Entry 7LG6 (electron microscopy, 3.28 A resolution); this record covers chains H and L of the 18 polymer chains in the assembly.

Chain H:
Protein: VRC40.01 Fab Heavy Chain
From: Homo sapiens
Notes: antibody fragment or engineered binder
Chain sequence (231 residues; numbered 1 to 217 plus 14 insertion-coded residues; the number before each row is that of its first residue; a row labelled like 72A-72E holds insertion residues (72A, then the next letters in order)):
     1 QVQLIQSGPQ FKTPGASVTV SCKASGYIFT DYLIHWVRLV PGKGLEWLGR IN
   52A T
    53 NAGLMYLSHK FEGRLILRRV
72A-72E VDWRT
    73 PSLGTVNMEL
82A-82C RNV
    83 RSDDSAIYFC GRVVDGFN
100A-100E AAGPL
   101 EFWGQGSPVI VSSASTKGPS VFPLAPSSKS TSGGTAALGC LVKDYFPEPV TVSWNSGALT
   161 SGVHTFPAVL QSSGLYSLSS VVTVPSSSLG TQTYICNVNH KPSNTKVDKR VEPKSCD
Unresolved in the structure: 1, 111-217
Disulfides: Cys22-Cys92
Reported in the primary citation:
  - contacts within the chain: Trp72C-Arg72D (cation-pi contact)

Chain L:
Protein: VRC40.01 Fab Kappa Light Chain
From: Homo sapiens
Notes: antibody fragment or engineered binder
Chain sequence (214 residues; numbered 1 to 214; the number before each row is that of its first residue):
     1 QVVMTQSPAT LSLSPGETAA VSCRASQYVD RSISWYQLKT GRAPRLLVYA ASSRSIGVPD
    61 RFSGSGSGRD FTLTIRGVQS DDFALYYCQQ DYYWPVTFGQ GTRLDMKRTV AAPSVFIFPP
   121 SDEQLKSGTA SVVCLLNNFY PREAKVQWKV DNALQSGNSQ ESVTEQDSKD STYSLSSTLT
   181 LSKADYEKHK VYACEVTHQG LSSPVTKSFN RGEC
Unresolved in the structure: 108-214
Disulfides: Cys23-Cys88

How chain H and chain L interact:
Pairs across the interface (26; chain H residue first):
  Gly44(H) with Tyr87(L)
  Leu45(H) with Phe98(L)
  Trp47(H) with Trp94(L), hydrophobic; Pro95(L), hydrophobic; Val96(L)
  Arg50(H) with Trp94(L)
  Ser60(H) with Pro95(L)
  Phe91(H) with Ala43(L), hydrophobic
  Val96(H) with Leu46(L), hydrophobic; Tyr49(L), hydrophobic
  Ala100A(H) with Trp94(L)
  Ala100B(H) with Asp91(L); Trp94(L)
  Gly100C(H) with Gln89(L), hydrogen bond (backbone-side chain); Asp91(L), hydrogen bond (backbone-side chain)
  Pro100D(H) with Tyr36(L); Gln89(L); Asp91(L)
  Leu100E(H) with Tyr36(L), hydrogen bond (backbone-side chain); Leu46(L)
  Glu101(H) with Leu46(L); Tyr49(L), hydrogen bond
  Trp103(H) with Tyr36(L), hydrophobic; Ala43(L), hydrophobic; Pro44(L), hydrogen bond (side chain-backbone)
  Gly104(H) with Ala43(L)
Other interface residues (no listed pair), chain H (20 interface residues in all): His35, Val37, Leu39, Lys43, Glu46
Other interface residues (no listed pair), chain L (17 interface residues in all): Ser34, Leu38, Arg42, Ile56, Gln100

In short:
20 residues of chain H and 17 residues of chain L are in contact; the contacts include 5 hydrogen bonds. Among
the polar pairs are Leu100E(H)-Tyr36(L), Gly100C(H)-Gln89(L) and Gly100C(H)-Asp91(L). From the paper: contacts
within the chain involving Arg72D(H) and Trp72C(H).
Chain H is VRC40.01 Fab Heavy Chain and chain L is VRC40.01 Fab Kappa Light Chain, both from Homo sapiens; the
structure, BG505 SOSIP.v5.2 in complex with VRC40.01 and RM19R Fabs, was determined by electron microscopy
(same publication as 7LL1 and 7LL2).
